PDB entry 7L87 | electron microscopy, 3.60 A resolution | chains A and F of the 8 polymer chains in the assembly

[Chain A]
Name: BG505 SOSIP MD39 - gp120
From: Human immunodeficiency virus 1
Sequence (498 residues; numbered 4 to 503 plus 12 insertion-coded residues; 14 numbers in that range are skipped by the numbering (no residue carries them; nothing is unmodelled there); the number before each row is that of its first residue; a row labelled like 185A-185K holds insertion residues (185A, then the next letters in order)):
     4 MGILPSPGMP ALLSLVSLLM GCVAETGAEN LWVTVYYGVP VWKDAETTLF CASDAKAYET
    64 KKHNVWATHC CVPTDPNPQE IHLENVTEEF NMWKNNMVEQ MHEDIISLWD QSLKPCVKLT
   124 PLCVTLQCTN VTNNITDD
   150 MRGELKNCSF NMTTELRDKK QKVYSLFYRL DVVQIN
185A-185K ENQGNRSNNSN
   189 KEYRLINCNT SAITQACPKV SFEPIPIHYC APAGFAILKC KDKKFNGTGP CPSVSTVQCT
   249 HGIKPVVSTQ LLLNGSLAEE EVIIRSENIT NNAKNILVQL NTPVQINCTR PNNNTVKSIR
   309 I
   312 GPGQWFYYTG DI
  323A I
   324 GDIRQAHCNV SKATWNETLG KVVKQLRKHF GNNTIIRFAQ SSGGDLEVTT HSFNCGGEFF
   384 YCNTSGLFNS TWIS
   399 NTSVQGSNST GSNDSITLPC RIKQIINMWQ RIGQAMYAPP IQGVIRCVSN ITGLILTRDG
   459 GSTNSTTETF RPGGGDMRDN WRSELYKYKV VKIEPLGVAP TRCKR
Not modelled in the structure: 4-32, 58-65, 185A-185K, 399-409, 459-462
Disulfides: Cys54-Cys74, Cys119-Cys205, Cys126-Cys196, Cys131-Cys157, Cys218-Cys247, Cys228-Cys239, Cys296-Cys331, Cys378-Cys445, Cys385-Cys418
Glycans and other covalent adducts: N-acetylglucosamine (NAG) linked to Asn88, Asn133, Asn137, Asn156, Asn160, Asn197, Asn234, Asn262, Asn276, Asn295, Asn301, Asn332, Asn339, Asn355, Asn386, Asn392, Asn448

[Chain F]
Name: BG505 SOSIP MD39 - gp41
From: Human immunodeficiency virus 1
Sequence (146 residues; numbered 519 to 664; the number before each row is that of its first residue):
   519 SLGFLGAAGS TMGAASMTLT VQARNLLSGI VQQQSNLLRA PECQQHLLKL THWGIKQLQA
   579 RVLAVEHYLR DQQLLGIWGC SGKLICCTNV PWNSSWSNRN LSEIWDNMTW LQWDKEISNY
   639 TQIIYGLLEE SQNQQEKNEQ DLLALD
Not modelled in the structure: 547-568
Disulfides: Cys598-Cys604
Glycans and other covalent adducts: N-acetylglucosamine (NAG) linked to Asn611

[How chain A and chain F interact]
Residue-residue contacts - 10 pairs, chain A then chain F:
  Thr37(A) with Gln658(F)
  Tyr39(A) with Gln658(F), hydrogen bond
  Thr499(A) with Gln658(F)
  Arg500(A) with Ala662(F)
  Cys501(A) with Gln658(F); Leu661(F), hydrophobic; Ala662(F), hydrophobic
  Lys502(A) with Leu661(F), hydrogen bond (backbone-backbone); Asp664(F), hydrogen bond (side chain-backbone)
  Arg503(A) with Leu661(F)

[Overview]
The interface between chain A and chain F involves 7 residues on one side and 4 on the other; the contacts
include 3 hydrogen bonds. Polar contacts include Tyr39(A)-Gln658(F), Lys502(A)-Asp664(F) and
Lys502(A)-Leu661(F).
Chain A is BG505 SOSIP MD39 - gp120 and chain F is BG505 SOSIP MD39 - gp41, both from Human immunodeficiency
virus 1; the structure, BG505 SOSIP MD39 in complex with the polyclonal Fab pAbC-2 from animal Rh.32034 (Wk26
time point), was determined by electron microscopy, deposited together with 7L7T, 7L7U, 7L85, 7L86, 7L88, 7L89
and 15 further entries.
